Entry 4F38 (X-ray diffraction, 2.80 A resolution); this record covers chains A and B.

== Chain A ==
Protein: Transforming protein RhoA
Source organism: Mus musculus
Chain sequence (195 residues; row label = number of the first residue in the row; numbers below 1 keep their minus sign (Gly-1 is residue -1)):
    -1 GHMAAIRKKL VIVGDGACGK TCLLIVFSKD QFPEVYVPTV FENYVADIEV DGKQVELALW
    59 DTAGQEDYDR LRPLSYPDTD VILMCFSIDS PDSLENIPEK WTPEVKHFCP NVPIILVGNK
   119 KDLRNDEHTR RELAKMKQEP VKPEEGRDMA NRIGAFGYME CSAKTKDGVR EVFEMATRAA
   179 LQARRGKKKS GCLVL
Unresolved in the structure: -1 to 0, 191-193
Covalently attached groups: geran-8-yl geran (GER) linked to Cys190
Metal / ion sites: Mg2+ site 1: Thr19, Thr37 (together with GMP-PNP); Mg2+ site 2 near Asp45 (its only coordinating residue here)
Small-molecule neighbours: GMP-PNP: Asp13, Gly14, Ala15, Cys16, Gly17, Lys18, Thr19, Cys20, Phe30, Val35, Pro36, Thr37, Val38, Asp59, Thr60, Gly62, Gln63, Lys118, Asp120, Leu121, Ser160, Ala161, Lys162
What the authors report for this chain:
  - binding site for GMP-PNP: Gln63

== Chain B ==
Protein: Rho GDP-dissociation inhibitor 1
Source organism: Mus musculus
Chain sequence (204 residues; numbered 1 to 204; the number before each row is that of its first residue):
     1 GAEQEPTAEQ LAQIAAENEE DEHSVNYKPP AQKSIQEIQE LDKDDESLRK YKEALLGRVA
    61 VSADPNVPNV VVTRLTLVCS TAPGPLELDL TGDLESFKKQ SFVLKEGVEY RIKISFRVNR
   121 EIVSGMKYIQ HTYRKGVKID KTDYMVGSYG PRAEEYEFLT PMEEAPKGML ARGSYNIKSR
   181 FTDDDRTDHL SWEWNLTIKK EWKD
Unresolved in the structure: 1-6, 19-24
Small-molecule neighbours: geran-8-yl geran (GER): Leu75, Leu77, Tyr110, Ile112, Gln130, Thr132, Ile139, Asp140, Pro166, Ala171, Tyr175, Ile177, Trp194, Leu196

== How chain A and chain B interact ==
Pairs across the interface (48; chain A residue first):
  Pro36(A) - Ser47(B)
  Thr37(A) - Asp45(B)  hydrogen bond
  Thr37(A) - Ser47(B)  hydrogen bond (backbone-side chain)
  Thr37(A) - Leu48(B)
  Val38(A) - Ser47(B)  hydrogen bond (backbone-side chain)
  Val38(A) - Leu48(B)  hydrophobic
  Val38(A) - Tyr51(B)  hydrophobic
  Asp59(A) - Tyr51(B)
  Thr60(A) - Tyr51(B)
  Ala61(A) - Tyr51(B)  hydrogen bond (backbone-side chain)
  Asp65(A) - Lys33(B)
  Asp65(A) - Leu41(B)
  Tyr66(A) - Leu41(B)
  Tyr66(A) - Asp42(B)  hydrogen bond
  Tyr66(A) - Leu48(B)
  Tyr66(A) - Lys52(B)  hydrogen bond
  Asp67(A) - Pro30(B)
  Arg68(A) - Pro30(B)  hydrogen bond (side chain-backbone)
  Arg68(A) - Ala31(B)
  Arg68(A) - Gln32(B)
  Arg68(A) - Lys33(B)
  Arg68(A) - Asp185(B)  salt bridge
  Leu69(A) - Lys52(B)
  Leu69(A) - Leu55(B)  hydrophobic
  Arg70(A) - Tyr51(B)
  Pro71(A) - Ser148(B)
  Leu72(A) - Leu55(B)
  Leu72(A) - Leu56(B)  hydrophobic
  Leu72(A) - Ser148(B)
  Leu72(A) - Tyr149(B)
  Leu72(A) - Gly150(B)
  Pro75(A) - Ser148(B)
  Pro75(A) - Tyr149(B)
  Glu102(A) - Tyr27(B)
  His105(A) - Tyr27(B)
  His105(A) - Met145(B)
  His105(A) - Asp184(B)  salt bridge
  Phe106(A) - Tyr27(B)
  Phe106(A) - Gly125(B)
  Phe106(A) - Met145(B)
  Phe106(A) - Ser148(B)
  Phe106(A) - Asp184(B)
  Ser188(A) - Asp140(B)
  Ser188(A) - Lys141(B)
  Ser188(A) - Glu163(B)
  Gly189(A) - Asp140(B)
  Gly189(A) - Glu163(B)  hydrogen bond (backbone-side chain)
  Cys190(A) - Glu17(B)
Interface residues without a listed pair, chain A (28 interface residues in all): Glu40, Asn41, Trp58, Ser73, Glu97, Pro101, Pro108
Interface residues without a listed pair, chain B (34 interface residues in all): Val25, Asn26, Lys28, Ile38, Lys50, Ala54, Ile122, Ser124, Thr142

== Overview ==
Chain A and chain B form an interface of 28 and 34 residues respectively, with 8 hydrogen bonds and 2 salt
bridges. Polar contacts include Arg68(A)-Asp185(B), His105(A)-Asp184(B) and Thr37(A)-Asp45(B). Bound to chain
A: GMP-PNP. Ligands of chain B: geran-8-yl geran. Covalently linked geran-8-yl geran: at Cys190(A). The paper
reports a binding site for GMP-PNP at Gln63(A).
Here chain A is Transforming protein RhoA and chain B is Rho GDP-dissociation inhibitor 1, both from Mus
musculus. Entry 4F38 (Crystal structure of geranylgeranylated RhoA in complex with RhoGDI in its active
GPPNHP-bound form) was determined by X-ray diffraction.
